PDB entry 5CEL | X-ray diffraction, 1.90 A resolution | chain A

[Chain A]
Name: 1,4-beta-D-glucan cellobiohydrolase I
Source organism: Hypocrea jecorina
Notes: EC 3.2.1.91; fragment: catalytic domain, residues 1 - 434
UniProt: P00725 (GUX1_TRIRE); residues 2-434 here correspond to UniProt positions 19-451 (UniProt number = residue number + 17)
Sequence (434 residues; row label = number of the first residue in the row):
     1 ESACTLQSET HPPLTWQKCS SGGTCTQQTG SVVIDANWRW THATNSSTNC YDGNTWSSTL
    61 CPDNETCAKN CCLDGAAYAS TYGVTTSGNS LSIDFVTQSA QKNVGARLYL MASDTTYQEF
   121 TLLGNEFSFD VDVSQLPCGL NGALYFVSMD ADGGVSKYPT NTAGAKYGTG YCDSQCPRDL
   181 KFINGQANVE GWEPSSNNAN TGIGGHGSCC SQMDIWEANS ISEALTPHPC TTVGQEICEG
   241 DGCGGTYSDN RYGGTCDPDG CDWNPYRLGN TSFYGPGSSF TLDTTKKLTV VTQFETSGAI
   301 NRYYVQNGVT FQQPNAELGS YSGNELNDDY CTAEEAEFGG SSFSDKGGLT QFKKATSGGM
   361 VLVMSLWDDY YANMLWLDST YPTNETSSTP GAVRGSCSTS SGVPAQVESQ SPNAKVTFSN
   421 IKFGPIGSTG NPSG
Disulfide bonds: C4-C72, C19-C25, C50-C71, C61-C67, C138-C397, C172-C210, C176-C209, C230-C256, C238-C243, C261-C331
Covalently attached groups: N-acetylglucosamine (NAG) linked to N270
Modified residues: E1 (pyroglutamic acid; PCA)
Differences from the reference sequence: cloning artifact (94); engineered mutation Q212 (Glu229 in P00725)
Ion coordination: Co2+ site 1: H206, E239; Co2+ site 2: E295, E325

[In short]
N-acetylglucosamine is covalently linked to N270. H206 and E239 form the Co2+ site 1. E295 and E325 form the
Co2+ site 2.
Chain A is 1,4-beta-D-glucan cellobiohydrolase I (Hypocrea jecorina); the structure, CBH1 (E212Q)
cellotetraose complex, was determined by X-ray diffraction, deposited together with 6CEL and 7CEL.
